3TUJ - chains A and B of the 4 polymer chains in the assembly; structure by X-ray diffraction, 4.00 A resolution.

# Chain A (and B)
Protein: D-methionine transport system permease protein metI
Organism: Escherichia coli
Notes: chain B of this document is another copy of the same molecule, construct and numbering; everything in this record applies to it too
UniProtKB: P31547 (METI_ECOLI); residue numbers follow UniProt; this construct covers 1-217
Amino-acid sequence (217 residues; row label = number of the first residue in the row):
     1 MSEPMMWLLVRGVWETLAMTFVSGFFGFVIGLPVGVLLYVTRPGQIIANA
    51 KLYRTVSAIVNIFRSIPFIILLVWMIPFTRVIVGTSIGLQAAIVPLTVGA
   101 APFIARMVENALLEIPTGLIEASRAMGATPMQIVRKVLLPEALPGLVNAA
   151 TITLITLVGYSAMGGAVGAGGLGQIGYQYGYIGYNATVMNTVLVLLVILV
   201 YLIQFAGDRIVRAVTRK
Disordered / not traced: 217 (chain B: 216-217)
Modified positions: Mse-1, Mse-5, Mse-6, Mse-19, Mse-75, Mse-107, Mse-126, Mse-131, Mse-163, Mse-189 (selenomethionine; parent Met)

# How chain A and chain B interact
Pairs across the interface (50):
  Asn-61(A) / Tyr-201(B)
  Ile-62(A) / Tyr-201(B)
  Ser-65(A) / Val-197(B)
  Ser-65(A) / Val-200(B)
  Ile-66(A) / Leu-193(B)  hydrophobic
  Ile-66(A) / Val-197(B)  hydrophobic
  Pro-67(A) / Gly-159(B)
  Ile-69(A) / Ala-162(B)
  Ile-69(A) / Mse-163(B)  hydrophobic
  Ile-70(A) / Ala-162(B)  hydrophobic
  Ile-70(A) / Mse-189(B)
  Ile-70(A) / Leu-193(B)  hydrophobic
  Ile-70(A) / Leu-196(B)  hydrophobic
  Val-73(A) / Gly-176(B)
  Val-73(A) / Gly-180(B)
  Val-73(A) / Tyr-181(B)
  Val-73(A) / Tyr-184(B)
  Val-73(A) / Mse-189(B)  hydrophobic
  Trp-74(A) / Tyr-184(B)  hydrogen bond (backbone-side chain)
  Trp-74(A) / Mse-189(B)
  Trp-74(A) / Asn-190(B)  hydrogen bond
  Trp-74(A) / Leu-193(B)  hydrophobic
  Ile-76(A) / Tyr-181(B)  hydrophobic
  Pro-77(A) / Tyr-184(B)  hydrophobic
  Gly-159(A) / Pro-67(B)
  Ala-162(A) / Ile-69(B)
  Ala-162(A) / Ile-70(B)  hydrophobic
  Mse-163(A) / Ile-69(B)  hydrophobic
  Mse-163(A) / Mse-163(B)
  Val-167(A) / Tyr-181(B)  hydrogen bond (backbone-side chain)
  Gly-176(A) / Val-73(B)
  Tyr-177(A) / Tyr-177(B)
  Gly-180(A) / Val-73(B)
  Tyr-181(A) / Val-73(B)
  Tyr-181(A) / Ala-166(B)
  Tyr-181(A) / Val-167(B)  hydrophobic
  Tyr-181(A) / Gly-168(B)
  Tyr-184(A) / Pro-77(B)  hydrophobic
  Tyr-184(A) / Arg-80(B)
  Mse-189(A) / Ile-70(B)
  Mse-189(A) / Val-73(B)  hydrophobic
  Mse-189(A) / Trp-74(B)
  Asn-190(A) / Trp-74(B)  hydrogen bond
  Leu-193(A) / Trp-74(B)  hydrophobic
  Leu-196(A) / Ile-70(B)  hydrophobic
  Val-197(A) / Ile-66(B)  hydrophobic
  Val-200(A) / Ser-65(B)
  Tyr-201(A) / Asn-61(B)  hydrogen bond
  Tyr-201(A) / Ile-62(B)
  Tyr-201(A) / Ser-65(B)
Other interface residues (no listed pair), chain A (30 interface residues in all): Ala-58, Ala-166, Gly-173
Other interface residues (no listed pair), chain B (32 interface residues in all): Ala-58, Val-158, Val-192

# Summary
The interface between chain A and chain B involves 30 residues on one side and 32 on the other, with 5
hydrogen bonds. Polar contacts include Trp-74(A)/Tyr-184(B), Trp-74(A)/Asn-190(B) and Val-167(A)/Tyr-181(B).
Both chains are D-methionine transport system permease protein metI (Escherichia coli). Entry 3TUJ (Inward
facing conformations of the MetNI methionine ABC transporter: DM crystal form) was determined by X-ray
diffraction, deposited together with 3TUI and 3TUZ.
